8I6U - chains B and A; structure by electron microscopy, 7.90 A resolution (low resolution: residue-level contacts below are approximate; hydrogen-bond / salt-bridge calls are withheld).

Chain B (and A):
Name: Syn-copalyl diphosphate synthase, chloroplastic
Organism: Oryza sativa Japonica Group
Notes: EC 5.5.1.14; chain A of this document is another copy of the same molecule, construct and numbering; everything in this record applies to it too
Reference sequence: Q0JF02 (CPS4_ORYSJ); residues 1-767 here = UniProt positions 1-767
Amino-acid sequence (775 residues; numbered 1 to 775; the number before each row is that of its first residue):
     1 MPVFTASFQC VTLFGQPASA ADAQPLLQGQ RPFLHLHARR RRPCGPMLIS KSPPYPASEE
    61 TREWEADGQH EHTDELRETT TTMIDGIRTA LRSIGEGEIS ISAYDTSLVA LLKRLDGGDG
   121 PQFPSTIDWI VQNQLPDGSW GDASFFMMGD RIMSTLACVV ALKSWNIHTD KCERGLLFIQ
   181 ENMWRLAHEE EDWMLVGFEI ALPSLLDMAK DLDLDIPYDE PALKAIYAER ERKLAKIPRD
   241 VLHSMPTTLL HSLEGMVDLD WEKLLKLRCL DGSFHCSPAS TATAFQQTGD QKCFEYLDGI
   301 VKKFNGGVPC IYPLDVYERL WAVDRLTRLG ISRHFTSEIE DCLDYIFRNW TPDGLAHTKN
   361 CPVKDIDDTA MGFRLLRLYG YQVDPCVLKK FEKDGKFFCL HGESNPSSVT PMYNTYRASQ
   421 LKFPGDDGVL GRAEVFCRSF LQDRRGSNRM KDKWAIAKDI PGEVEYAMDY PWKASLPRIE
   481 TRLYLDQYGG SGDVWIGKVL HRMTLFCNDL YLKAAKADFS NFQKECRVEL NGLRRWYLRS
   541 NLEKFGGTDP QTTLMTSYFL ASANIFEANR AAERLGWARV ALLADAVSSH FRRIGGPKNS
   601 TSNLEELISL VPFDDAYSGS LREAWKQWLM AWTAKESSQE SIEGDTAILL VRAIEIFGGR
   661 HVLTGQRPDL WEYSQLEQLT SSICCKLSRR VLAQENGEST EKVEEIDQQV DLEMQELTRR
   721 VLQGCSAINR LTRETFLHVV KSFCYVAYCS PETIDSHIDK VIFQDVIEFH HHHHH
Unresolved in the structure: 1-79, 768-775
Construct notes: expression tag (768-775)
UniProt features mapped onto this chain:
  - motif: Asp365 to Asp368 (DXDD motif)
  - binding site (substrate): Lys233, Lys453
  - binding site (Mg(2+)): Asp365, Asp367
From the paper describing this entry:
  - mutagenesis - V196I, H275L, H275L/Y317F/H357W, Q291A, I311V, L314A, L314F, Y317F, H334A, H357A, H357W, L400F, R535A, R733A: decreased catalytic activity
  - mutagenesis - S674A/E677A: unchanged catalytic activity
  - catalytic residues: Asp367, His501 (proposed by the authors, not directly observed)
  - mutagenesis - V196A, H275L/H357W, H275L/Y317F, H275L/I311V/Y317F, H275L/C310D/I311V/Y317F, I311A, Y317A, Y317F/H357W, L400A: abolished catalytic activity
  - specificity-determining residues: His275, Ile311 (from molecular simulation)
  - specificity-determining residues: Leu314, Tyr317, His357 (proposed by the authors, not directly observed)

Interface between chain B and chain A:
Contacting residue pairs (55):
  Pro424(B) with Lys598(A); Thr633(A); Ala634(A)
  Asp426(B) with Lys598(A)
  Ser620(B) with Arg667(A); Trp671(A)
  Glu623(B) with Arg667(A); Trp671(A)
  Ala624(B) with Trp671(A)
  Gln627(B) with Gln675(A); Arg720(A)
  Met630(B) with Gln675(A); Glu716(A); Arg719(A); Arg720(A)
  Thr633(B) with Pro424(A)
  Ala634(B) with Glu713(A); Glu716(A)
  Lys635(B) with Glu713(A)
  Ser637(B) with Leu712(A)
  Ser638(B) with Gln709(A); Leu712(A); Glu713(A)
  Gln639(B) with Gln709(A)
  Glu640(B) with Lys686(A)
  Arg652(B) with Trp671(A); Ser674(A); Gln675(A)
  Thr664(B) with Thr664(A)
  Arg667(B) with Ser620(A); Glu623(A)
  Leu670(B) with Tyr673(A)
  Trp671(B) with Ser620(A); Glu623(A); Ala624(A); Gln627(A); Arg652(A)
  Glu672(B) with Gln627(A)
  Tyr673(B) with Leu670(A)
  Ser674(B) with Arg652(A)
  Gln675(B) with Gln627(A); Met630(A)
  Lys686(B) with Glu640(A)
  Gln709(B) with Ser638(A); Gln639(A)
  Leu712(B) with Ser637(A); Ser638(A)
  Glu713(B) with Ala634(A); Lys635(A); Ser638(A)
  Glu716(B) with Met630(A); Ala634(A)
  Arg719(B) with Met630(A)
  Arg720(B) with Gln627(A); Met630(A)
Also at the interface, not in a pair above, chain B (33 interface residues in all): Lys598, Glu677, Gln715
Also at the interface, not in a pair above, chain A (34 interface residues in all): Asp426, Gly619, Glu672, Glu677, Gln715

In short:
33 residues of chain B face 34 of chain A across their interface. From UniProt: substrate-binding residues
Lys233(B) and Lys453(B) and Mg2+-binding residues Asp365(B) and Asp367(B) on chain B. The paper reports
catalytic residues Asp367(B) and His501(B); V196I, H275L and H275L/Y317F/H357W of chain B, among others,
reduce catalytic activity; 24 substitutions were tested in all.
Chain B and chain A are both Syn-copalyl diphosphate synthase, chloroplastic (Oryza sativa Japonica Group);
the structure, The cryo-EM structure of OsCyc1 dimer state, was determined by electron microscopy, deposited
together with 8I6P, 8I6T, 8IH5 and 8KBW.
